5WNR - chains A and H of the 21 polymer chains in the assembly; structure by X-ray diffraction, 3.50 A resolution.

# Chain A
Molecule: 16S Ribosomal RNA rRNA
From: Thermus thermophilus (strain HB8 / ATCC 27634 / DSM 579)
Sequence (1522 nucleotides; numbered 0 to 1544 plus 19 insertion-coded residues; 42 numbers in that range are skipped by the numbering (no residue carries them; nothing is unmodelled there); the number before each row is that of its first residue; a row labelled like 190A-190L holds insertion residues (190A, then the next letters in order); numbering starts at 0):
     0 UUUGUUGGAG AGUUUGAUCC UGGCUCAGGG UGAACGCUGG CGGCGUGCCU AAGACAUGCA
    60 AGUCGUGCGG G
    73 CCGCGGGGUU UU
    88 ACUCCG
    95 UGGUC
   101 AGCGGCGGAC GGGUGAGUAA CGCGUGGGU
  129A G
   130 ACCUACCCGG AAGAGGGGGA CAACCCGGGG AAACUCGGGC UAAUCCCCCA UGUGGACCCG
   190 C
190A-190L CCCUUGGGGUGU
   191 GUCCAAAGGG CUUU
   216 GCCCGCUUCC GGAUGGGCCC GCGUCCCAUC AGCUAGUUGG UGGGGUAAUG GCCCACCAAG
   276 GCGACGACGG GUAGCCGGUC UGAGAGGAUG GCCGGCCACA GGGGCACUGA GACACGGGCC
   336 CCACUCCUAC GGGAGGCAGC AGUUAGGAAU CUUCCGCAAU GGGCGCAAGC CUGACGGAGC
   396 GACGCCGCUU GGAGGAAGAA GCCCUUCGGG GUGUAAACUC CUGAA
   442 CCCGGGACGA AACCCCCGAC GA
   474 GGGGACUGAC GGUACCGGG
   494 GUAAUAGCGC CGGCCAACUC CGUGCCAGCA GCCGCGGUAA UACGGAGGGC GCGAGCGUUA
   554 CCCGGAUUCA CUGGGCGUAA AGGGCGUGUA GGCGGCCUGG GGCGUCCCAU GUGAAAGACC
   614 ACGGCUCAAC CGUGGGGGAG CGUGGGAUAC GCUCAGGCUA GACGGUGGGA GAGGGUGGUG
   674 GAAUUCCCGG AGUAGCGGUG AAAUGCGCAG AUACCGGGAG GAACGCCGAU GGCGAAGGCA
   734 GCCACCUGGU CCACCCGUGA CGCUGAGGCG CGAAAGCGUG GGGAGCAAAC CGGAUUAGAU
   794 ACCCGGGUAG UCCACGCCCU AAACGAUGCG CGCUAGGUCU CUGGGUCU
   848 CCUGGGGGCC GAAGCUAACG CGUUAAGCGC GCCGCCUGGG GAGUACGGCC GCAAGGCUGA
   908 AACUCAAAGG AAUUGACGGG GGCCCGCACA AGCGGUGGAG CAUGUGGUUU AAUUCGAAGX
   968 AACGCGAAGA ACCUUACCAG GCCUUGACAU GCUAGG
 1003A G
  1004 AACCCGGGUG AAAGCCUGGG GUGCCCC
1030A-1030D GCGA
  1031 GGGGAGCCCU AGCACAGGUG CUGCAUGGCC GUCGUCAGCU CGUGCCGUGA GGUGUUGGGU
  1091 UAAGUCCCGC AACGAGCGCA ACCCCCGCCG UUAGUUGCCA GCGGUUCGGC CGGGCACUCU
  1151 AACGGGACUG CCCGCGAAA
  1171 GCGGGAGGAA GGAGGGGACG ACGUCUGGUC AGCAUGGCCC UUACGGCCUG GGCGACACAC
  1231 GUGCUACAAU GCCCACUACA AAGCGAUGCC ACCCGGCAAC GGGGAGCUAA UCGCAAAAAG
  1291 GUGGGCCCAG UUCGGAUUGG GGUCUGCAAC CCGACCCCAU GAAGCCGGAA UCGCUAGUAA
  1351 UCGCGGAUCA G
 1361A C
  1362 CAUGCCGCGG UGAAUACGUU CCCGGGCCUU GUACACACXG CCXGUXACGC CAUGGGAGCG
  1422 GGCUCUACCC GAAGUCGCCG GG
  1446 AGCCUACGGG
  1459 CAGGCGCCGA GGGUAGGGCC CGUGACUGGG GCGAAGUCGU AACAAGGUAG CUGUACCGGA
  1519 AGGUGCGGCU GGAUCCACUC CUUUCU
Disordered / not traced: 0-4, 1534-1538
Construct notes: conflict C1534 (A132811 in 55771382), A1535 (C132812 in 55771382)
Modified positions: PSU (pseudouridine-5'-monophosphate) at position 516, 7MG (7N-methyl-8-hydroguanosine-5'-monophosphate) at position 527, M2G (N2-dimethylguanosine-5'-monophosphate) at position 966, 5MC (5-methylcytidine-5'-monophosphate) at position 967, 2MG (2N-methylguanosine-5'-monophosphate) at position 1207, 5MC (5-methylcytidine-5'-monophosphate) at position 1400, 4OC (4n,o2'-methylcytidine-5'-monophosphate) at position 1402, 5MC (5-methylcytidine-5'-monophosphate) at position 1404, 5MC (5-methylcytidine-5'-monophosphate) at position 1407, UR3 (3-methyluridine-5'-monophoshate) at position 1498, MA6 (6N-dimethyladenosine-5'-monophoshate) at position 1518, MA6 (6N-dimethyladenosine-5'-monophoshate) at position 1519, PSU (pseudouridine-5'-monophosphate) at position 1540, PSU (pseudouridine-5'-monophosphate) at position 1541
Glycans and other covalent adducts: covalent link U82-5MC_1400
Ion coordination: Mg2+ site 1 near U5 (its only coordinating residue here); Mg2+ site 2 near G21 (its only coordinating residue here); Mg2+ site 3: A59, U387; Mg2+ site 4: G61, U62; Mg2+ site 5: G70, U98; Mg2+ site 6 near A88 (its only coordinating residue here); Mg2+ site 7 near C89 (its only coordinating residue here); Mg2+ site 8 near G107 (its only coordinating residue here); Mg2+ site 9 near G117 (its only coordinating residue here); Mg2+ site 10: C121, G124, U125; Mg2+ site 11 near C175 (its only coordinating residue here); Mg2+ site 12 near U182 (its only coordinating residue here); 72 more Mg2+ sites not listed

# Chain H
Protein: 30S ribosomal protein S8
From: Thermus thermophilus (strain HB8 / ATCC 27634 / DSM 579)
Reference sequence: P0DOY9 (RS8_THET8); residue numbers follow UniProt; this construct covers 1-138
Amino-acid sequence (138 residues; numbered 1 to 138; the number before each row is that of its first residue):
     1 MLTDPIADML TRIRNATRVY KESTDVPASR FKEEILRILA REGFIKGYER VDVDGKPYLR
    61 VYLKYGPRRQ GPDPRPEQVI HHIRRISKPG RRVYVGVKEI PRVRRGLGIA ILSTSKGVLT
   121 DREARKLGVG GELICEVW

# Chain A / chain H interface
Contacting residue pairs (75; chain A residue first):
  C564(A) - Arg91(H)  hydrogen bond to the sugar
  C586(A) - Thr3(H)  hydrogen bond to the sugar
  C586(A) - Pro89(H)  phosphate contact
  C586(A) - Gly90(H)  sugar contact
  G587(A) - Thr3(H)  sugar contact
  G587(A) - Pro89(H)  phosphate contact
  G587(A) - Arg92(H)  salt bridge to the phosphate
  G588(A) - Leu2(H)  sugar contact
  G588(A) - Pro5(H)  phosphate contact
  C589(A) - Pro5(H)  phosphate contact
  C589(A) - Ala28(H)  sugar contact
  C589(A) - Ser29(H)  phosphate contact
  C590(A) - Ser29(H)  phosphate contact
  C590(A) - Arg30(H)  hydrogen bond to the phosphate
  U591(A) - Arg30(H)  salt bridge to the phosphate
  G597(A) - Tyr94(H)  hydrogen bond to the base
  U598(A) - Tyr94(H)  sugar contact
  U598(A) - Gly131(H)  sugar contact
  C599(A) - Val95(H)  sugar contact
  C599(A) - Gly96(H)  phosphate contact
  C599(A) - Val129(H)  sugar contact
  C599(A) - Gly130(H)  hydrogen bond to the sugar
  C599(A) - Gly131(H)  sugar contact
  C600(A) - Gly96(H)  phosphate contact
  C600(A) - Val97(H)  hydrogen bond to the phosphate
  C600(A) - Gly128(H)  sugar contact
  C600(A) - Val129(H)  sugar contact
  G631(A) - Lys98(H)  salt bridge to the phosphate
  A640(A) - Ser115(H)  hydrogen bond to the sugar
  U641(A) - Ser115(H)  sugar contact
  A642(A) - Phe31(H)  sugar contact
  A642(A) - Ser113(H)  hydrogen bond to the base
  A642(A) - Thr114(H)  hydrogen bond to the base
  A642(A) - Ser115(H)  base contact
  A642(A) - Gly117(H)  sugar contact
  A642(A) - Val118(H)  sugar contact
  C643(A) - Phe31(H)  sugar contact
  C643(A) - Ser113(H)  hydrogen bond to the sugar
  C643(A) - Glu132(H)  hydrogen bond to the sugar
  G644(A) - Arg92(H)  sugar contact
  U652(A) - Lys56(H)  phosphate contact
  A653(A) - Lys56(H)  salt bridge to the phosphate
  G654(A) - Met1(H)  hydrogen bond to the sugar
  A753(A) - Met1(H)  base contact
  G755(A) - Met1(H)  sugar contact
  G823(A) - Thr3(H)  base contact
  C824(A) - Met1(H)  sugar contact
  G825(A) - Asp8(H)  hydrogen bond to the sugar
  G825(A) - Thr11(H)  base contact
  G825(A) - Arg12(H)  hydrogen bond to the sugar
  C826(A) - Arg12(H)  sugar contact
  C826(A) - Asn15(H)  hydrogen bond to the base
  U827(A) - Asn15(H)  sugar contact
  U827(A) - Val19(H)  sugar contact
  A828(A) - Lys21(H)  salt bridge to the phosphate
  A859(A) - Val19(H)  base contact
  A860(A) - Arg18(H)  hydrogen bond to the sugar
  A860(A) - Arg75(H)  hydrogen bond to the phosphate
  G861(A) - Arg75(H)  salt bridge to the phosphate
  G874(A) - Asn15(H)  base contact
  C875(A) - Thr11(H)  base contact
  C875(A) - Arg14(H)  hydrogen bond to the sugar
  C875(A) - Asn15(H)  hydrogen bond to the sugar
  G876(A) - Ala7(H)  sugar contact
  G876(A) - Thr11(H)  hydrogen bond to the sugar
  G876(A) - Arg14(H)  hydrogen bond to the phosphate
  C877(A) - Thr3(H)  base contact
  C877(A) - Asp4(H)  sugar contact
  C877(A) - Ala7(H)  sugar contact
  C877(A) - Lys88(H)  phosphate contact
  C877(A) - Pro89(H)  sugar contact
  G878(A) - Thr3(H)  hydrogen bond to the sugar
  G878(A) - Lys88(H)  phosphate contact
  G878(A) - Pro89(H)  phosphate contact
  C879(A) - Gly90(H)  phosphate contact
Also at the interface, not in a pair above, chain A (38 interface residues in all): A632
Also at the interface, not in a pair above, chain H (42 interface residues in all): Pro57, Lys116

# Overview
38 residues of chain A face 42 of chain H across their interface; the contacts include 22 hydrogen bonds and 6
salt bridges. Among the polar pairs are G597(A)-Tyr94(H), A642(A)-Ser113(H) and A642(A)-Thr114(H). A59(A) and
U387(A) form the Mg2+ site 3.
Here chain A is 16S Ribosomal RNA rRNA and chain H is 30S ribosomal protein S8, both from Thermus thermophilus
(strain HB8 / ATCC 27634 / DSM 579). Entry 5WNR (Crystal Structure of 30S ribosomal subunit from Thermus
thermophilus) was determined by X-ray diffraction together with 5WNP, 5WNQ, 5WNS, 5WNT, 5WNU and 5WNV from the
same study.
